PDB entry 5KDT | X-ray diffraction, 2.44 A resolution | chains A and B

== Chain A ==
Name: Glutamate receptor ionotropic, NMDA 2A
Organism: Homo sapiens
Notes: fragment: Ligand binding domain GT linker
UniProtKB: Q12879 (NMDE1_HUMAN), isoform Q12879-2; the construct has insertions or renumbered stretches relative to UniProt, so the offset changes along the chain: 3-141 = UniProt 401-539; 144-285 = UniProt 661-802
Amino-acid sequence (285 residues; numbered 1 to 285; the number before each row is that of its first residue):
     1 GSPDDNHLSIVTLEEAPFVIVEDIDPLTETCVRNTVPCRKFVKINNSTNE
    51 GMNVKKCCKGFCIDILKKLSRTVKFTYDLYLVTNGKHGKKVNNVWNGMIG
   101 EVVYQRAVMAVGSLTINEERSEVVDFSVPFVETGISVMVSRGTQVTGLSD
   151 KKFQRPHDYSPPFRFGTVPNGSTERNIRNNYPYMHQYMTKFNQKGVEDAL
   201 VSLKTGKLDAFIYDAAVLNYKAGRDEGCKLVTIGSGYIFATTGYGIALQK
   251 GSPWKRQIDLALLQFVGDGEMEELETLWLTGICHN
Unresolved in the structure: 1-4, 27-28, 285
Cystine bridges: Cys31-Cys57, Cys38-Cys58, Cys228-Cys283
Differences from the reference sequence: expression tag (1-2); linker (142-143)
Ligand contacts:
  - 6RV ((1R,2R)-2-[7-[[5-chloranyl-3-(trifluoromethyl)pyrazol-1-yl]methyl]-5-oxidanylidene-2-(trifluoromethyl)-[1,3]thiazolo[3,2-a]pyrimidin-3-yl]cyclopropane-1-carbonitrile): Ile116, Val128, Pro129, Phe130, Val131, Glu132, Thr241, Thr242, Gly243, Leu263, Val266, Met271, Glu275
  - glutamic acid (GLU): Glu15, His87, Ser113, Leu114, Thr115, Arg120, Val168, Gly171, Ser172, Thr173, Tyr213, Asp214, Tyr244
Swiss-Prot annotation at these positions:
  - binding site (L-glutamate): Ser113, Thr115, Arg120, Ser172, Thr173, Asp214
  - glycosylation (N-linked (GlcNAc...) asparagine): Asn45, Asn46, Asn170

== Chain B ==
Name: Glutamate receptor ionotropic, NMDA 1
Organism: Homo sapiens
Notes: fragment: Ligand binding domain GT linker
UniProtKB: Q05586 (NMDZ1_HUMAN), isoform Q05586-5; the construct has insertions or renumbered stretches relative to UniProt, so the offset changes along the chain: 3-153 = UniProt 415-565; 156-293 = UniProt 684-821
Amino-acid sequence (293 residues; each row starts with the number of its first residue):
     1 GSMSTRLKIVTIHQEPFVYVKPTLSDGTCKEEFTVNGDPVKKVICTGPND
    51 TSPGSPRHTVPQCCYGFCIDLLIKLARTMNFTYEVHLVADGKFGTQERVN
   101 NSNKKEWNGMMGELLSGQADMIVAPLTINNERAQYIEFSKPFKYQGLTIL
   151 VKKGTRITGINDPRLRNPSDKFIYATVKQSSVDIYFRRQVELSTMYRHME
   201 KHNYESAAEAIQAVRDNKLHAFIWDSAVLEFEASQKCDLVTTGELFFRSG
   251 FGIGMRKDSPWKQNVSLSILKSHENGFMEDLDKTWVRYQECDS
Unresolved in the structure: 1-2, 100-102, 290-293
Cystine bridges: Cys29-Cys63, Cys45-Cys64
Differences from the reference sequence: expression tag (1-2); linker (154-155)
Ligand contacts:
  - 6RV ((1R,2R)-2-[7-[[5-chloranyl-3-(trifluoromethyl)pyrazol-1-yl]methyl]-5-oxidanylidene-2-(trifluoromethyl)-[1,3]thiazolo[3,2-a]pyrimidin-3-yl]cyclopropane-1-carbonitrile): Ile128, Lys140, Pro141, Lys143, Tyr144, Arg248, Ser249, Gly250, Leu270, His273
  - glycine (GLY): Phe93, Pro125, Leu126, Thr127, Arg132, Ser180, Ser181, Trp224, Asp225, Phe251

== Chain A / chain B interface ==
Contacting residue pairs - 39 pairs, chain A then chain B:
  Ile116(A) - Lys140(B)
  Ile116(A) - Leu270(B)  hydrophobic
  Asn117(A) - Leu270(B)
  Asn117(A) - Glu274(B)
  Glu118(A) - Leu267(B)
  Glu118(A) - Leu270(B)
  Glu118(A) - Lys271(B)  salt bridge
  Glu118(A) - Glu274(B)  hydrogen bond (backbone-side chain)
  Ser121(A) - Gln263(B)  hydrogen bond (backbone-side chain)
  Ser121(A) - Leu267(B)
  Ser121(A) - Leu270(B)
  Phe126(A) - Lys140(B)  hydrogen bond (backbone-side chain)
  Ser127(A) - Lys140(B)
  Pro129(A) - Pro141(B)
  Glu132(A) - Tyr144(B)
  Asn176(A) - Glu274(B)  hydrogen bond (side chain-backbone)
  Asn180(A) - Glu274(B)  hydrogen bond (side chain-backbone)
  Asn180(A) - Asn275(B)
  Tyr237(A) - Glu279(B)  hydrogen bond
  Tyr237(A) - Arg287(B)  hydrogen bond
  Phe239(A) - Glu279(B)
  Ala240(A) - His273(B)
  Thr241(A) - His273(B)
  Lys250(A) - Gln263(B)
  Arg256(A) - Gln134(B)  hydrogen bond (side chain-backbone)
  Arg256(A) - Lys257(B)
  Leu260(A) - Asn130(B)  hydrogen bond (backbone-side chain)
  Leu260(A) - Ala133(B)  hydrophobic
  Leu260(A) - Gln134(B)
  Leu263(A) - Ile128(B)  hydrophobic
  Leu263(A) - Asn130(B)
  Leu263(A) - Ala133(B)  hydrophobic
  Gln264(A) - Asn130(B)
  Val266(A) - Arg248(B)
  Gly267(A) - Tyr185(B)
  Gly267(A) - Gln189(B)  hydrogen bond (backbone-side chain)
  Asp268(A) - Gln189(B)
  Asp268(A) - Glu191(B)
  Glu275(A) - Arg248(B)  salt bridge
Interface residues without a listed pair, chain A (24 interface residues in all): Glu122
Interface residues without a listed pair, chain B (24 interface residues in all): Asn129, Arg188, Phe247

== Overview ==
The chain A/chain B interface involves 24 residues from each chain, with 10 hydrogen bonds and 2 salt bridges.
Polar pairs include Glu118(A)-Lys271(B), Glu275(A)-Arg248(B) and Glu118(A)-Glu274(B). Compound 6RV is bound
between chain A and chain B. Bound to chain A: glutamic acid.
Chain A is Glutamate receptor ionotropic, NMDA 2A and chain B is Glutamate receptor ionotropic, NMDA 1, both
from Homo sapiens; the structure, Structure of the human GluN1/GluN2A LBD in complex with GNE0723, was
determined by X-ray diffraction, deposited together with 5I2K and 5I2N.
